Entry 2XO6 (X-ray diffraction, 1.90 A resolution); this record covers chains A and D of the 6 polymer chains in the assembly.

[Chain A (and D)]
Molecule: Transposase
Source organism: Deinococcus radiodurans
Notes: chain D of this document is another copy of the same molecule, construct and numbering; everything in this record applies to it too
Reference sequence: O83028 (O83028_DEIRA); numbering as in UniProt (aligned over 1-140)
Chain sequence (140 residues; each row starts with the number of its first residue):
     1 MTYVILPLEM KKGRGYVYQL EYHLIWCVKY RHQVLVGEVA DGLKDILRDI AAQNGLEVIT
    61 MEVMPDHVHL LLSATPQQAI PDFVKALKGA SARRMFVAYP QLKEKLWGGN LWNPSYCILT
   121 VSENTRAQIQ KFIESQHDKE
Unresolved in the structure: 1-6 (chain D: 1-8, 137-140)
Differences from the reference sequence: engineered mutation F132 (Tyr in O83028)
Ion coordination: Cd2+ site 1: E9, E38, E123; Mg2+ site 1: E9, E38, E123; Cd2+ site 2: D41 (shared with 1 residue of chain B); Mg2+ site 2: D41 (shared with 1 residue of chain B); Cd2+ site 3 near D66 (its only coordinating residue here); Cd2+ site 4: H67, H69 (shared with 2 residues of chain C; Q136(D) of chain D); Cd2+ site 5: P114 (shared with 1 residue of chain B); Mg2+ site 3: P114 (shared with 1 residue of chain B); Cd2+ site 6: Q136 (shared with M64(D), H67(D), H69(D) of chain D; 1 residue of chain F)
Ligand contacts: : P7, L8, E9, E123
What the authors report for this chain:
  - Cd2+ coordination: M64, H67, H69, Q136
  - catalytic residues: H67, H69
  - mutagenesis - R14A (60-fold), S122G/E123G: decreased catalytic activity
  - mutagenesis - R14A (30-fold): decreased binding to Dra2 transposase left end recognition sequence

[Chain A / chain D interface]
Pairs across the interface (100; chain A residue first):
  L8(A) with L119(D), hydrophobic
  M10(A) with C117(D), hydrophobic; L119(D), hydrophobic
  G15(A) with P114(D); S115(D); Y116(D), hydrogen bond (backbone-backbone)
  Y16(A) with Y116(D)
  V17(A) with Y116(D), hydrogen bond (backbone-backbone); C117(D); I118(D), hydrogen bond (backbone-backbone)
  Y18(A) with I118(D)
  Q19(A) with I118(D), hydrogen bond (backbone-backbone); L119(D); T120(D), hydrogen bond (backbone-backbone)
  L20(A) with I80(D), hydrophobic; I118(D); T120(D)
  E21(A) with T120(D), hydrogen bond (backbone-side chain); R126(D), salt bridge
  Y22(A) with I80(D); T120(D)
  H23(A) with I129(D); I133(D)
  T60(A) with Q130(D); I133(D)
  E62(A) with I133(D); E134(D)
  M64(A) with Q136(D)
  H67(A) with Q136(D)
  H69(A) with Q136(D), hydrogen bond
  P76(A) with P81(D); Y116(D)
  Q77(A) with P81(D); Y116(D)
  I80(A) with L20(D), hydrophobic; P76(D)
  P81(A) with P76(D); Q77(D)
  P114(A) with G15(D)
  S115(A) with G15(D)
  Y116(A) with G15(D), hydrogen bond (backbone-backbone); Y16(D); V17(D), hydrogen bond (backbone-backbone); P76(D); Q77(D)
  C117(A) with M10(D), hydrophobic; V17(D)
  I118(A) with V17(D), hydrogen bond (backbone-backbone); Y18(D); Q19(D), hydrogen bond (backbone-backbone); L20(D)
  L119(A) with M10(D), hydrophobic; Q19(D)
  T120(A) with Q19(D), hydrogen bond (backbone-backbone); L20(D); E21(D), hydrogen bond (side chain-backbone); Y22(D); T120(D); V121(D), hydrogen bond (side chain-backbone); S122(D)
  V121(A) with T120(D), hydrogen bond (backbone-side chain); S122(D); R126(D)
  S122(A) with T120(D); V121(D); S122(D), hydrogen bond (side chain-backbone); T125(D); R126(D), hydrogen bond (backbone-backbone)
  E123(A) with T125(D); R126(D)
  T125(A) with S122(D); E123(D); N124(D); T125(D)
  R126(A) with E21(D); V121(D); S122(D), hydrogen bond (backbone-backbone); E123(D), salt bridge
  I129(A) with H23(D); V121(D), hydrophobic
  Q130(A) with I59(D); T60(D), hydrogen bond; L71(D)
  I133(A) with H23(D); E62(D); H69(D)
  E134(A) with T60(D); E62(D)
  Q136(A) with M64(D); H69(D)
  D138(A) with V63(D); M64(D); P65(D)
  K139(A) with E62(D); V63(D); M64(D)
  E140(A) with L35(D); A40(D); V63(D), hydrogen bond (backbone-backbone); P65(D)
Other interface residues (no listed pair), chain A (44 interface residues in all): I59, L71, A79, N124
Other interface residues (no listed pair), chain D (44 interface residues in all): V36, A79

[Overview]
Chain A and chain D each contribute 44 residues to their interface; the contacts include 20 hydrogen bonds and
2 salt bridges. Polar contacts include E21(A)-R126(D), R126(A)-E123(D) and E21(A)-T120(D). Ligands of chain A:
compounds CD/MG. From the paper: catalytic residues H67(A) and H69(A); R14A and S122G/E123G of chain A reduce
catalytic activity.
Chain A and chain D are both Transposase (Deinococcus radiodurans); the structure, Deinococcus radiodurans
ISDRA2 transposase Y132F mutant complexed with left end recognition and cleavage site, was determined by X-ray
diffraction, deposited together with 2XM3 and 2XMA.
